2BCJ - chains A and B of the 4 polymer chains in the assembly; structure by X-ray diffraction, 3.06 A resolution.

[Chain A]
Protein: G-protein-coupled receptor kinase 2
Organism: Bos taurus
Notes: EC 2.7.11.15
UniProtKB: P21146 (ARBK1_BOVIN); residues 1-689 here = UniProt positions 1-689
Amino-acid sequence (689 residues; row label = number of the first residue in the row):
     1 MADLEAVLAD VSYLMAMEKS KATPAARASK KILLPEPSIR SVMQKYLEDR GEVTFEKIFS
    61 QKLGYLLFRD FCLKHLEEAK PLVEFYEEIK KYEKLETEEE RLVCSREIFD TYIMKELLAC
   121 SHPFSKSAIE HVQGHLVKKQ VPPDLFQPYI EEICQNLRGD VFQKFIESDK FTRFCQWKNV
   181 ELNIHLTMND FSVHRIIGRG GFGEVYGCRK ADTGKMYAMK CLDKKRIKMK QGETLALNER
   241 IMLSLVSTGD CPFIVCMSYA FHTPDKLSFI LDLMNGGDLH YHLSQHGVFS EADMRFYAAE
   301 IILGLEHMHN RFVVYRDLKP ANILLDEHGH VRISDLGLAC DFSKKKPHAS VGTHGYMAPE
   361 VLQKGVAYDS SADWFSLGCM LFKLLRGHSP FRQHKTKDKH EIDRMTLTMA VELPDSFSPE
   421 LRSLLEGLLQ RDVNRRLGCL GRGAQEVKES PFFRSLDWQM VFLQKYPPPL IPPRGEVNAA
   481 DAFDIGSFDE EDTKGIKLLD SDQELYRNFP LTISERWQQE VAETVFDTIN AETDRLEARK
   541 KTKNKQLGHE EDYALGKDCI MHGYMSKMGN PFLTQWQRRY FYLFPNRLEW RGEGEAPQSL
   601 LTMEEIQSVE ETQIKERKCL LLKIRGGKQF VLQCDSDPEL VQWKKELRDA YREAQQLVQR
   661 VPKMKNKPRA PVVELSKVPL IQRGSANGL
Unresolved in the structure: 1-27, 476-491, 668-689
Sequence notes: engineered mutation Ala-670 (Ser in P21146)

[Chain B]
Protein: Guanine nucleotide-binding protein G(I)/G(S)/G(T) subunit beta-1
Organism: Bos taurus
UniProtKB: P62871 (GBB1_BOVIN); numbering as in UniProt (aligned over 2-340)
Amino-acid sequence (340 residues; row label = number of the first residue in the row):
     1 XSELDQLRQE AEQLKNQIRD ARKACADATL SQITNNIDPV GRIQMRTRRT LRGHLAKIYA
    61 MHWGTDSRLL VSASQDGKLI IWDSYTTNKV HAIPLRSSWV MTCAYAPSGN YVACGGLDNI
   121 CSIYNLKTRE GNVRVSRELA GHTGYLSCCR FLDDNQIVTS SGDTTCALWD IETGQQTTTF
   181 TGHTGDVMSL SLAPDTRLFV SGACDASAKL WDVREGMCRQ TFTGHESDIN AICFFPNGNA
   241 FATGSDDATC RLFDLRADQE LMTYSHDNII CGITSVSFSK SGRLLLAGYD DFNCNVWDAL
   301 KADRAGVLAG HDNRVSCLGV TDDGMAVATG SWDSFLKIWN
Modified residues: ACE (acetyl group) at position 1
Sequence notes: acetylation (1)
Curated features (UniProtKB/Swiss-Prot):
  - modified residue: Ser-2 (N-acetylserine), His-266 (Phosphohistidine)

[Interface between chain A and chain B]
Pairs across the interface (45; chain A residue first):
  Tyr-553(A) with Lys-78(B)
  Gly-556(A) with Arg-96(B)
  Lys-557(A) with Pro-94(B); Leu-95(B); Arg-96(B)
  Asp-558(A) with Arg-96(B), hydrogen bond (backbone-backbone); Ser-97(B); Ser-98(B), hydrogen bond
  Phe-584(A) with Ser-98(B)
  Pro-585(A) with Ser-98(B); Trp-99(B)
  Asn-586(A) with Gln-75(B), hydrogen bond (side chain-backbone); Ser-98(B), hydrogen bond (side chain-backbone); Trp-99(B)
  Arg-587(A) with Gln-75(B), hydrogen bond (side chain-backbone); Asp-76(B), hydrogen bond (side chain-backbone); Gly-77(B); Ser-98(B), hydrogen bond
  Glu-589(A) with Leu-55(B); Asp-76(B)
  Pro-597(A) with Leu-55(B)
  Leu-600(A) with Leu-55(B), hydrophobic
  Thr-602(A) with Gln-75(B)
  Glu-604(A) with Lys-57(B), salt bridge; Tyr-59(B); Gln-75(B), hydrogen bond
  Leu-657(A) with Leu-117(B), hydrophobic
  Val-658(A) with Trp-99(B), hydrophobic
  Val-661(A) with Met-101(B), hydrophobic
  Pro-662(A) with Tyr-145(B); Met-188(B), hydrophobic
  Lys-663(A) with Met-101(B), hydrogen bond (side chain-backbone); Ser-147(B), hydrogen bond (side chain-backbone); Met-188(B); Arg-314(B), hydrogen bond (backbone-side chain); Trp-332(B)
  Met-664(A) with Tyr-59(B); Met-101(B), hydrophobic; Leu-117(B), hydrophobic; Trp-332(B)
  Lys-665(A) with Arg-314(B), hydrogen bond (backbone-side chain)
  Asn-666(A) with Lys-57(B); Trp-332(B)
  Lys-667(A) with Asp-246(B), salt bridge; Arg-314(B)
Interface residues without a listed pair, chain A (24 interface residues in all): Gln-598, Ala-654
Interface residues without a listed pair, chain B (24 interface residues in all): Ala-56, Cys-204, Asp-290

[Overview]
Chain A and chain B each contribute 24 residues to their interface; the contacts include 12 hydrogen bonds and
2 salt bridges. Polar pairs include Glu-604(A)/Lys-57(B), Lys-667(A)/Asp-246(B) and Asp-558(A)/Ser-98(B).
Chain A is G-protein-coupled receptor kinase 2 and chain B is Guanine nucleotide-binding protein
G(I)/G(S)/G(T) subunit beta-1, both from Bos taurus; the structure, Crystal Structure of G Protein-Coupled
Receptor Kinase 2 in Complex with Galpha-q and Gbetagamma Subunits, was determined by X-ray diffraction.
